PDB entry 9M2R | electron microscopy, 2.20 A resolution | chains A and H of the 24 polymer chains in the assembly

# Chain A (and H)
Protein: Imidazoleglycerol-phosphate dehydratase
Source organism: Mycobacterium tuberculosis
Notes: EC 4.2.1.19; chain H of this document is another copy of the same molecule, construct and numbering; everything in this record applies to it too
Reference sequence: P9WML9 (HIS7_MYCTU); residues 2-210 here = UniProt positions 2-210
Sequence (216 residues; numbered -5 to 210; the number before each row is that of its first residue; numbers below 1 keep their minus sign (Met-5 is residue -5)):
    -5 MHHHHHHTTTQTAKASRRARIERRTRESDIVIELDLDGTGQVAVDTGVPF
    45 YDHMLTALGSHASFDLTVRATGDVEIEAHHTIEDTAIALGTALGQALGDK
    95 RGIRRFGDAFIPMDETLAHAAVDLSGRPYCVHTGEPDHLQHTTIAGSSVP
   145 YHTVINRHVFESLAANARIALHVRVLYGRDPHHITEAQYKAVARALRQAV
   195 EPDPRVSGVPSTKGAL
Not modelled in the structure: -5 to 9, 200-210
Sequence notes: initiating methionine (-5); expression tag (-4 to 1)
Swiss-Prot annotation at these positions:
  - binding site (substrate): Glu21, His47 to His55, His73 to Glu77, Arg99, Arg121, His176 to Lys184, Ser205 to Lys207
  - binding site (Mn(2+)): His47, His73, His74, Glu77, His152, His176, His177, Glu180
Metal / ion sites: Mn2+ site 1: His47, His176, Glu180 (shared with 1 residue of chain B); Mn2+ site 2: His73, Glu77, His152 (shared with 1 residue of chain D); Mn2+ site 3: His74 (shared with 3 residues of chain D); Mn2+ site 4: His177 (shared with 3 residues of chain B)

# Interface between chain A and chain H
Residue-residue contacts (25):
  Arg98(A) with Arg188(H)
  Arg99(A) with His55(H)
  Phe100(A) with Arg188(H)
  Asp102(A) with Phe104(H)
  Phe104(A) with Phe104(H), hydrophobic
  His113(A) with Phe104(H)
  Val116(A) with Pro106(H)
  Asp117(A) with Pro106(H)
  Arg121(A) with Asp108(H)
  Tyr123(A) with Asp108(H); Glu109(H)
  Val125(A) with Tyr171(H)
  His166(A) with Pro106(H); Asp108(H), hydrogen bond (side chain-backbone); Glu109(H); Thr110(H); Leu111(H); Tyr171(H), hydrogen bond
  Arg168(A) with Phe104(H); Leu111(H)
  Asp197(A) with Arg191(H), salt bridge
  Arg199(A) with Gly32(H), hydrogen bond (side chain-backbone); Ser57(H), hydrogen bond; Arg191(H); Glu195(H), salt bridge
Other interface residues (no listed pair), chain A (18 interface residues in all): Ala115, Thr127, Ala164
Other interface residues (no listed pair), chain H (18 interface residues in all): Leu30, Asp31, Ala103, Ile105, Leu170

# Overview
Chain A and chain H each contribute 18 residues to their interface; the contacts include 4 hydrogen bonds and
2 salt bridges. Polar pairs include Asp197(A)-Arg191(H), Arg199(A)-Glu195(H) and His166(A)-Asp108(H). UniProt
lists 29 substrate-binding residues and 8 Mn2+-binding residues on chain A.
Both chains are Imidazoleglycerol-phosphate dehydratase (Mycobacterium tuberculosis). Entry 9M2R (Imidazole
glycerol phosphate dehydratase from Mycobacterium tuberculosis, apo structure) was determined by electron
microscopy (same publication as 9M2P and 9M2Q).
